PDB entry 5ZLH | X-ray diffraction, 3.40 A resolution | chain A

== Chain A ==
Molecule: Bifunctional cytochrome P450/NADPH--P450 reductase
Source organism: Bacillus megaterium
Notes: EC 1.14.14.1, 1.6.2.4
UniProtKB: A0A1Q8UP87 (A0A1Q8UP87_BACME); residues 1-455 here correspond to UniProt positions 2-456 (UniProt number = residue number + 1)
Amino-acid sequence (455 residues; each row starts with the number of its first residue):
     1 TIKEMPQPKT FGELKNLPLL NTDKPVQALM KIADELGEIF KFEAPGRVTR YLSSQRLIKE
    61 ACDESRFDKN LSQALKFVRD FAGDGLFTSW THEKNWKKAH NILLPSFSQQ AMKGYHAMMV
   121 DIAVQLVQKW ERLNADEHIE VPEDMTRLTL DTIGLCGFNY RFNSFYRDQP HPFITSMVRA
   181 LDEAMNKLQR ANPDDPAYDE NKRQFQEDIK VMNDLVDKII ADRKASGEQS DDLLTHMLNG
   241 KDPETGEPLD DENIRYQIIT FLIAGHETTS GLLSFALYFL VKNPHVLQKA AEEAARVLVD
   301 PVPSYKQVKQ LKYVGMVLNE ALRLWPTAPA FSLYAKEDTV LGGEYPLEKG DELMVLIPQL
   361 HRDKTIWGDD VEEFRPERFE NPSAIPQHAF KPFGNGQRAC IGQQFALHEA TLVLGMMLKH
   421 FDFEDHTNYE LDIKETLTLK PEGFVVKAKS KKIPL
Unresolved in the structure: 1-3
Metal / ion sites: manganese protoporphyrin IX Mn near Cys-400 (its only coordinating residue here)
Ligand contacts: manganese protoporphyrin IX (MNH): Lys-69, Leu-75, Leu-86, Phe-87, Trp-96, His-100, Phe-107, Ile-153, Phe-261, Ala-264, Gly-265, Thr-268, Thr-269, Leu-272, Leu-322, Ala-328, Phe-331, Ser-332, Pro-392, Phe-393, Gly-394, Gln-397, Arg-398, Cys-400, Gly-402, Phe-405, Ala-406

== Summary ==
Ligands of chain A: manganese protoporphyrin IX.
Chain A is Bifunctional cytochrome P450/NADPH--P450 reductase (Bacillus megaterium); the structure, Crystal
structure of Mn-ProtoporphyrinIX-reconstituted P450BM3, was determined by X-ray diffraction, deposited
together with 5ZIS.
